7A5R - chains L and A of the 6 polymer chains in the assembly; structure by electron microscopy, 3.70 A resolution.

Chain L:
Name: CR3022 Fab Light Chain
From: Homo sapiens
Notes: antibody fragment or engineered binder
Amino-acid sequence (240 residues; numbered -19 to 220; the number before each row is that of its first residue; numbers below 1 keep their minus sign (Met-19 is residue -19)):
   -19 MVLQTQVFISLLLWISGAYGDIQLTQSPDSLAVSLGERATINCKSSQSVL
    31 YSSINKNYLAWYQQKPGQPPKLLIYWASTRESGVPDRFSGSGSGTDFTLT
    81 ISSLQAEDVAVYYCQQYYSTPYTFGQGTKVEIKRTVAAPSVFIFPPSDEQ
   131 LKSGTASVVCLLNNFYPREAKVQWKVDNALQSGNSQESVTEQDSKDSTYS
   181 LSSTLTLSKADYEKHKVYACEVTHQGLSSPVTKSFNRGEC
Not modelled in the structure: -19 to 0, 158-163, 189-196, 217-220
Disulfide bonds: Cys23-Cys94, Cys140-Cys200

Chain A:
Name: Spike glycoprotein
From: Severe acute respiratory syndrome coronavirus 2
UniProtKB: P0DTC2 (SPIKE_SARS2); numbering as in UniProt (aligned over 1-1208)
Amino-acid sequence (1286 residues; numbered -30 to 1255; the number before each row is that of its first residue; numbers below 1 keep their minus sign (Met-30 is residue -30)):
   -30 MGILPSPGMPALLSLVSLLSVLLMGCVAETGMFVFLVLLPLVSSQCVNLT
    20 TRTQLPPAYTNSFTRGVYYPDKVFRSSVLHSTQDLFLPFFSNVTWFHAIH
    70 VSGTNGTKRFDNPVLPFNDGVYFASTEKSNIIRGWIFGTTLDSKTQSLLI
   120 VNNATNVVIKVCEFQFCNDPFLGVYYHKNNKSWMESEFRVYSSANNCTFE
   170 YVSQPFLMDLEGKQGNFKNLREFVFKNIDGYFKIYSKHTPINLVRDLPQG
   220 FSALEPLVDLPIGINITRFQTLLALHRSYLTPGDSSSGWTAGAAAYYVGY
   270 LQPRTFLLKYNENGTITDAVDCALDPLSETKCTLKSFTVEKGIYQTSNFR
   320 VQPTESIVRFPNITNLCPFGEVFNATRFASVYAWNRKRISNCVADYSVLY
   370 NSASFSTFKCYGVSPTKLNDLCFTNVYADSFVIRGDEVRQIAPGQTGKIA
   420 DYNYKLPDDFTGCVIAWNSNNLDSKVGGNYNYLYRLFRKSNLKPFERDIS
   470 TEIYQAGSTPCNGVEGFNCYFPLQSYGFQPTNGVGYQPYRVVVLSFELLH
   520 APATVCGPKKSTNLVKNKCVNFNFNGLTGTGVLTESNKKFLPFQQFGRDI
   570 ADTTDAVRDPQTLEILDITPCSFGGVSVITPGTNTSNQVAVLYQDVNCTE
   620 VPVAIHADQLTPTWRVYSTGSNVFQTRAGCLIGAEHVNNSYECDIPIGAG
   670 ICASYQTQTNSPRRARSVASQSIIAYTMSLGAENSVAYSNNSIAIPTNFT
   720 ISVTTEILPVSMTKTSVDCTMYICGDSTECSNLLLQYGSFCTQLNRALTG
   770 IAVEQDKNTQEVFAQVKQIYKTPPIKDFGGFNFSQILPDPSKPSKRSFIE
   820 DLLFNKVTLADAGFIKQYGDCLGDIAARDLICAQKFNGLTVLPPLLTDEM
   870 IAQYTSALLAGTITSGWTFGAGAALQIPFAMQMAYRFNGIGVTQNVLYEN
   920 QKLIANQFNSAIGKIQDSLSSTASALGKLQDVVNQNAQALNTLVKQLSSN
   970 FGAISSVLNDILSRLDPPEAEVQIDRLITGRLQSLQTYVTQQLIRAAEIR
  1020 ASANLAATKMSECVLGQSKRVDFCGKGYHLMSFPQSAPHGVVFLHVTYVP
  1070 AQEKNFTTAPAICHDGKAHFPREGVFVSNGTHWFVTQRNFYEPQIITTDN
  1120 TFVSGNCDVVIGIVNNTVYDPLQPELDSFKEELDKYFKNHTSPDVDLGDI
  1170 SGINASVVNIQKEIDRLNEVAKNLNESLIDLQELGKYEQSGRENLYFQGG
  1220 GGSGYIPEAPRDGQAYVRKDGEWVLLSTFLGHHHHH
Not modelled in the structure: -30 to 32, 58-269, 280-318, 535-538, 546-573, 580-1255
Differences from the reference sequence: initiating methionine (-30); expression tag (-29 to 0, 1209-1255); engineered mutation Pro986 (Lys in P0DTC2), Pro987 (Val in P0DTC2)
Disulfide bonds: Cys336-Cys361, Cys379-Cys432, Cys391-Cys525, Cys480-Cys488
Covalently attached groups: N-acetylglucosamine (NAG) linked to Asn343
Curated features (UniProtKB/Swiss-Prot):
  - region: Asn280 to Cys301 (Putative superantigen), Arg403 to Asp405 (Integrin-binding motif), Asn448 to Phe456 (Immunodominant HLA epitope recognized by the CD8+), Pro681 to Ala684 (Putative superantigen), Ser816 to Tyr837 (Fusion peptide 1), Lys835 to Phe855 (Fusion peptide 2), Asp1163 to Glu1202 (Heptad repeat 2)
  - site (Cleavage): Arg685, Ser686, Arg815, Ser816
  - glycosylation: Asn17 (N-linked (GlcNAc...) (complex) asparagine), Asn61 (N-linked (GlcNAc...) (hybrid) asparagine), Asn74 (N-linked (GlcNAc...) (complex) asparagine), Asn122 (N-linked (GlcNAc...) (hybrid) asparagine), Asn149 (N-linked (GlcNAc...) (complex) asparagine), Asn165 (N-linked (GlcNAc...) (complex) asparagine), Asn234 (N-linked (GlcNAc...) (high mannose) asparagine), Asn282 (N-linked (GlcNAc...) (complex) asparagine), Thr323 (O-linked (GalNAc) threonine), Ser325 (O-linked (HexNAc...) serine), Asn331 (N-linked (GlcNAc...) (complex) asparagine), Asn343 (N-linked (GlcNAc...) (complex) asparagine), Asn603 (N-linked (GlcNAc...) (hybrid) asparagine), Asn616 (N-linked (GlcNAc...) (complex) asparagine), Asn657 (N-linked (GlcNAc...) (complex) asparagine), Thr676 (O-linked (GlcNAc...) threonine), Thr678 (O-linked (GlcNAc...) threonine), Asn709 (N-linked (GlcNAc...) (high mannose) asparagine), Asn717 (N-linked (GlcNAc...) (hybrid) asparagine), Asn801 (N-linked (GlcNAc...) (hybrid) asparagine) and 6 more in UniProt
  - natural variant: Leu5 (L5F: In strain: Iota/B.1.526), Ser13 (S13I: In strain: Epsilon/B.1.427/B.1.429), Leu18 (L18F: In strain: Beta/B.1.351, Gamma/P.1 and 1 more), Thr19 (T19I: In strain: Omicron/BQ.1.1, Omicron/XBB.1.5 and 1 more; T19R: In strain: Delta/B.1.617.2, Omicron/BA.2 and 4 more), Thr20 (T20N: In strain: Gamma/P.1), Leu24 to Ala27 (sequence variant, change not given here; In strain: Omicron/BA.2, Omicron/BA.2.12.1 and 6 more), Pro26 (P26S: In strain: Gamma/P.1), Gln52 (Q52H: In strain: Omicron/EG.5.1), Ala67 (A67V: In strain: Eta/B.1.525, Omicron/BA.1), His69 to Val70 (deletion: In strain: Alpha/B.1.1.7, Eta/B.1.525 and 5 more), Gly75 (G75V: In strain: Lambda/C.37), Thr76 (T76I: In strain: Lambda/C.37), 82 further natural variant entries in UniProt
  - mutagenesis: His69 to Val70 (Increased incorporation of cleaved spike into virions), Asn121 (N121Q: Partial loss of biliverdin affinity), Arg190 (R190K: Partial loss of biliverdin affinity), Asn234 (N234Q: Increased resistance to neutralizing antibodies), Asn331 (N331Q: Reduced viral infectivity), Asn343 (N343Q: Reduced viral infectivity), Leu452 (L452R: Increased resistance to neutralizing antibodies. Decreases HLA binding to NF9 epitope. Increased binding affinity to human ACE2), Tyr453 (Y453F: Decreased HLA binding to NF9 epitope. Increased binding affinity to human ACE2), Ala475 (A475V: Increased resistance to neutralizing antibodies), Val483 (V483A: Increased resistance to neutralizing antibodies), Glu484 (E484D: Increased replication in human TMEM106B overexpressing cells), Phe490 (F490L: Increased resistance to neutralizing antibodies and human covalescent sera neutralization), 14 further mutagenesis entries in UniProt
From the paper describing this entry:
  - specificity-determining residues: Ala372, Pro384 (proposed by the authors, not directly observed)

Interface between chain L and chain A:
Contacting residue pairs - 18 pairs, chain L then chain A:
  Leu15(L) - Phe43(A)
  Leu15(L) - Ser45(A)
  Gly16(L) - Phe43(A)
  Gly16(L) - Arg44(A)
  Gly16(L) - Ser45(A)
  Gly16(L) - Val47(A)
  Tyr31(L) - Asp428(A)
  Tyr31(L) - Phe429(A)  hydrogen bond (side chain-backbone)
  Tyr31(L) - Thr430(A)
  Ser33(L) - Asp428(A)
  Ser33(L) - Thr430(A)
  Ile34(L) - Thr430(A)
  Tyr38(L) - Gly381(A)  hydrogen bond (side chain-backbone)
  Trp56(L) - Leu390(A)  hydrophobic
  Arg67(L) - Val42(A)
  Ser83(L) - Val42(A)
  Ser83(L) - Arg44(A)  hydrogen bond
  Leu84(L) - Phe43(A)
Interface residues without a listed pair, chain L (14 interface residues in all): Glu17, Tyr55, Glu61, Gln85
Interface residues without a listed pair, chain A (13 interface residues in all): Lys386, Asp389, Leu517
Interface features reported in the paper:
  - epitope / paratope residues, chain A: Val42(A), Phe429(A), Thr430(A)

In short:
14 residues of chain L face 13 of chain A across their interface, with 3 hydrogen bonds. Among the polar pairs
are Tyr31(L)-Phe429(A), Tyr38(L)-Gly381(A) and Ser83(L)-Arg44(A). Covalently linked N-acetylglucosamine: at
Asn343(A). Curated annotation (UniProt) lists 27 mutagenesis sites on chain A. From the paper:
epitope/paratope residues Val42(A), Phe429(A) and Thr430(A); specificity determinants Ala372(A) and Pro384(A).
Chain L is CR3022 Fab Light Chain (Homo sapiens) and chain A is Spike glycoprotein (Severe acute respiratory
syndrome coronavirus 2); the structure, Complex of SARS-CoV-2 spike and CR3022 Fab (Non-Uniform Refinement),
was determined by electron microscopy (same publication as 7A5S).
